PDB entry 4BY9 | solution NMR | chains A and F of the 18 polymer chains in the assembly

Chain A:
Molecule: Ssr26
Sequence (72 nucleotides; numbered 1 to 72; the number before each row is that of its first residue):
     1 GCGAGCAAUG AUGAGUGAUG GGCGAACUGA GCUCGAAAGA GCAAUGAUGA GUGAUGGGCG
    61 AACUGAGCUC GC

Chain F:
Protein: NOP5/NOP56 related protein
Organism: Pyrococcus furiosus
Reference sequence: Q8U4M1 (Q8U4M1_PYRFU); residues 1-366 here correspond to UniProt positions 4-369 (UniProt number = residue number + 3)
Amino-acid sequence (366 residues; numbered 1 to 366; the number before each row is that of its first residue):
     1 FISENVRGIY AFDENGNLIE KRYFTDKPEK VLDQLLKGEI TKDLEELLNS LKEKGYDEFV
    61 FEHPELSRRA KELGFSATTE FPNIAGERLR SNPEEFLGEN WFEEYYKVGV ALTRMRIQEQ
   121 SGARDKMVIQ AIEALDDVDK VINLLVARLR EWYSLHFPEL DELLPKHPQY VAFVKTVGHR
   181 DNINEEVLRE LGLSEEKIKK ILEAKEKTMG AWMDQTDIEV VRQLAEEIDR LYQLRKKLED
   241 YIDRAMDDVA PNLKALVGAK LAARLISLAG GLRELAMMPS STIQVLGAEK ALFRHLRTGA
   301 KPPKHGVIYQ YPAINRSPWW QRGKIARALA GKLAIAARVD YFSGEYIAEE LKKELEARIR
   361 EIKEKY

How chain A and chain F interact:
Residue-residue contacts (45; chain A residue first):
  C6(A) - Arg358(F)  sugar contact
  C6(A) - Glu361(F)  sugar contact
  C6(A) - Lys365(F)  sugar contact
  A7(A) - Arg358(F)  sugar contact
  U9(A) - Lys332(F)  base contact
  U9(A) - Ile335(F)  base contact
  G10(A) - Ser280(F)  phosphate contact
  G10(A) - Ser281(F)  sugar contact
  G10(A) - Arg327(F)  phosphate contact
  G10(A) - Ala328(F)  phosphate contact
  G10(A) - Gly331(F)  phosphate contact
  A11(A) - Lys324(F)  phosphate contact
  A11(A) - Arg327(F)  phosphate contact
  A11(A) - Arg358(F)  phosphate contact
  U12(A) - Lys324(F)  phosphate contact
  U12(A) - Arg327(F)  phosphate contact
  U12(A) - Tyr366(F)  phosphate contact
  G13(A) - Lys324(F)  phosphate contact
  G13(A) - Arg327(F)  base contact
  A14(A) - Pro302(F)  base contact
  A14(A) - Lys304(F)  sugar contact
  A14(A) - Trp319(F)  sugar contact
  A14(A) - Trp320(F)  phosphate contact
  G15(A) - Lys301(F)  phosphate contact
  G15(A) - Lys304(F)  phosphate contact
  G15(A) - Trp319(F)  sugar contact
  U16(A) - Lys301(F)  phosphate contact
  G17(A) - Arg294(F)  sugar contact
  G17(A) - Lys301(F)  phosphate contact
  A18(A) - Arg294(F)  sugar contact
  A18(A) - Arg297(F)  phosphate contact
  U19(A) - Glu190(F)  sugar contact
  U19(A) - Arg297(F)  phosphate contact
  G20(A) - Thr176(F)  sugar contact
  G20(A) - Val187(F)  sugar contact
  G20(A) - Glu190(F)  sugar contact
  G53(A) - Leu202(F)  phosphate contact
  A54(A) - Lys199(F)  phosphate contact
  U55(A) - Lys199(F)  phosphate contact
  A61(A) - Arg297(F)  sugar contact
  A62(A) - Thr298(F)  sugar contact
  A62(A) - Gly299(F)  phosphate contact
  C63(A) - His295(F)  sugar contact
  C63(A) - Gly299(F)  phosphate contact
  G65(A) - Ser281(F)  base contact
Other interface residues (no listed pair), chain A (24 interface residues in all): G21, C68, U69
Other interface residues (no listed pair), chain F (33 interface residues in all): Asn182, Ile183, Asn184, Glu186, Gly323, Glu354

Overview:
24 residues of chain A and 33 residues of chain F are in contact.
Here chain A is Ssr26 and chain F is NOP5/NOP56 related protein (Pyrococcus furiosus). Entry 4BY9 (The
structure of the Box CD enzyme reveals regulation of rRNA methylation) was determined by solution NMR.
